PDB entry 8PT6 | electron microscopy, 3.03 A resolution | chains A and B of the 6 polymer chains in the assembly

# Chain A
Name: Polymerase acidic protein (PA-like)
From: Tilapia lake virus
UniProt: A0A142I7Z3 (A0A142I7Z3_9VIRU); numbering as in UniProt (aligned over 1-419)
Amino-acid sequence (419 residues; each row starts with the number of its first residue):
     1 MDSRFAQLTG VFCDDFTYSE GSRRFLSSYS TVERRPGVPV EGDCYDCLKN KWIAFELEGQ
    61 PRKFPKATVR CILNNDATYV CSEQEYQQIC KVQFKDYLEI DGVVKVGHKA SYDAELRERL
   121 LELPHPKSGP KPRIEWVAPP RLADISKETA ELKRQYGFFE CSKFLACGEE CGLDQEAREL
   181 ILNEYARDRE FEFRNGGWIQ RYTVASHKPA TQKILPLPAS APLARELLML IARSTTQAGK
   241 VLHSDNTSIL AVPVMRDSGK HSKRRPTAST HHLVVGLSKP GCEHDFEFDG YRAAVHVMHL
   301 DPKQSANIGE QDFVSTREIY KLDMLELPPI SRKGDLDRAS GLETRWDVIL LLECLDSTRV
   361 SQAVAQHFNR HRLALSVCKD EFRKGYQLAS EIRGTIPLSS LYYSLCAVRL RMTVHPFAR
Not modelled in the structure: 418-419
Ion coordination: Zn2+: Cys161, Cys282, His284, His296

# Chain B
Name: Putative PB1
From: Tilapia lake virus
UniProt: A0A1Y9SHW4 (A0A1Y9SHW4_9VIRU); residues 1-519 here = UniProt positions 1-519
Amino-acid sequence (519 residues; row label = number of the first residue in the row):
     1 MWAFQEGVCK GNLLSGPTSM KAPDSAARES IDRASEIMTG KSYNAVHTGD LSKLPNQGES
    61 PLRIVDSDLY SERSCCWVIE KEGRVVCKST TLTRGMTSLL NTTKCSSPSE LICKVLTVES
   121 LSEKIGDTSV EELLSHGRYF KCALRDQERG KPKSRAIFLS HPFFRLLSSV VETHARSVLS
   181 KVSAVYTATA SAEQRAMMAA QVVESRKHVL NGDCTKYNEA IDADTLLKVW DAIGMGSIGV
   241 MLAYMVRRKC VLIKDTLVEC PGGMLMGMFN ATATLALQGT TDRFLSFSDD FITSFNSPAE
   301 LREIEDLLFA SCHNLSLKKS YISVASLEIN SCTLTRDGDL ATGLGCTAGV PFRGPLVTLK
   361 QTAAMLSGAV DSGVMPFHSA ERLFQIKQQE CAYRYNNPTY TTRNEDFLPT CLGGKTVISF
   421 QSLLTWDCHP FWYQVHPDGP DTIDQKVLSV LASKTRRRRT RLEALSDLDP LVPHRLLVSE
   481 SDVSKIRAAR QAHLKSLGLE QPTNFNYAIY KAVQPTAGC
Not modelled in the structure: 516-519
Ion coordination: Mg2+ site 1: Asp213, Asp289 (shared with 1 residue of chain F); Mg2+ site 2: Asp213, Cys214, Asp289 (shared with 1 residue of chain F)
From the paper describing this entry:
  - specificity-determining residues: Asn270 (proposed by the authors, not directly observed)

# How chain A and chain B interact
Contacting residue pairs - 214 pairs, chain A then chain B:
  Glu58(A) - Ser109(B)
  Glu58(A) - Cys113(B)
  Gly59(A) - Glu110(B)
  Gly59(A) - Cys113(B)
  Asn74(A) - Arg475(B)  hydrogen bond
  Asn75(A) - Leu62(B)  hydrogen bond (side chain-backbone)
  Thr78(A) - Arg475(B)
  Tyr79(A) - Arg475(B)  hydrogen bond (backbone-side chain)
  Val80(A) - Arg475(B)
  Cys81(A) - Leu476(B)
  Ser82(A) - Leu476(B)
  Gln84(A) - Asp469(B)
  Gln84(A) - Leu471(B)
  Gln84(A) - Val472(B)  hydrogen bond (side chain-backbone)
  Gln87(A) - Leu471(B)
  Gln87(A) - Pro473(B)
  Gln88(A) - Leu471(B)
  Val104(A) - Leu62(B)  hydrogen bond (backbone-backbone)
  Val104(A) - Leu116(B)  hydrophobic
  Lys105(A) - Gly58(B)
  Lys105(A) - Glu59(B)  salt bridge
  Lys105(A) - Ser60(B)
  Val106(A) - Gln57(B)
  Val106(A) - Gly58(B)
  Val106(A) - Ser60(B)  hydrogen bond (backbone-backbone)
  Val106(A) - His174(B)
  Val106(A) - Met235(B)
  Gly107(A) - Gly58(B)  hydrogen bond (backbone-backbone)
  Gly107(A) - Gly234(B)
  Gly107(A) - Met235(B)
  Gly107(A) - Gly236(B)
  His108(A) - Leu116(B)
  His108(A) - Gly236(B)
  His108(A) - Ser237(B)  hydrogen bond (backbone-backbone)
  Lys109(A) - Ser237(B)
  Ala110(A) - Leu116(B)
  Ala110(A) - Ser237(B)  hydrogen bond (backbone-side chain)
  Ser111(A) - Val118(B)  hydrogen bond (side chain-backbone)
  Ser111(A) - Glu119(B)  hydrogen bond (side chain-backbone)
  Ser111(A) - Ser120(B)
  Tyr112(A) - Val115(B)  hydrogen bond (side chain-backbone)
  Tyr112(A) - Leu116(B)
  Tyr112(A) - Val118(B)  hydrophobic
  Tyr112(A) - Leu121(B)  hydrophobic
  Asp113(A) - Ser237(B)  hydrogen bond
  Asp113(A) - Val240(B)
  Leu116(A) - Val240(B)  hydrophobic
  Leu116(A) - Met241(B)  hydrophobic
  Arg117(A) - Asp231(B)  salt bridge
  Arg117(A) - Val240(B)
  Arg119(A) - Leu121(B)
  Arg119(A) - Glu131(B)  salt bridge
  Arg119(A) - Tyr244(B)  hydrogen bond
  Leu120(A) - Leu227(B)  hydrophobic
  Leu120(A) - Ala243(B)  hydrophobic
  Leu120(A) - Tyr244(B)
  Leu120(A) - Arg247(B)
  Leu123(A) - Tyr244(B)  hydrophobic
  Leu123(A) - Arg247(B)
  Pro124(A) - Arg247(B)  hydrogen bond (backbone-side chain)
  His125(A) - Asp224(B)  salt bridge
  Pro126(A) - Met38(B)
  Pro126(A) - Ala45(B)
  Pro126(A) - Val46(B)
  Pro126(A) - Asp222(B)
  Pro126(A) - Asp224(B)
  Pro126(A) - Arg247(B)
  Lys127(A) - Met38(B)  hydrogen bond (backbone-backbone)
  Lys127(A) - Thr39(B)
  Lys127(A) - Gly40(B)
  Lys127(A) - Val46(B)
  Ser128(A) - Gly40(B)
  Ser128(A) - Asn44(B)
  Ser128(A) - Val46(B)
  Gly129(A) - Gly40(B)
  Gly129(A) - Asn44(B)  hydrogen bond (backbone-side chain)
  Gly129(A) - Phe309(B)
  Pro130(A) - Gly40(B)
  Pro130(A) - Phe309(B)
  Lys131(A) - Asp306(B)  salt bridge
  Lys131(A) - Phe309(B)
  Pro132(A) - Phe309(B)
  Ile134(A) - Glu305(B)
  Ile134(A) - Leu315(B)  hydrophobic
  Ile134(A) - Leu317(B)  hydrophobic
  Trp136(A) - Leu210(B)  hydrophobic
  Trp136(A) - Leu301(B)
  Trp136(A) - Glu305(B)  hydrogen bond
  Trp136(A) - Ser320(B)
  Trp136(A) - Ile322(B)  hydrophobic
  Arg225(A) - Glu390(B)  salt bridge
  Arg225(A) - Tyr393(B)
  Glu226(A) - Tyr393(B)
  Met229(A) - Tyr393(B)  hydrophobic
  Met229(A) - Arg394(B)
  Ala232(A) - Arg394(B)
  Ser244(A) - Tyr393(B)
  Asp245(A) - Tyr393(B)
  Ser269(A) - Met20(B)
  Asp301(A) - Met20(B)
  Lys303(A) - Thr18(B)
  Lys303(A) - Ser19(B)
  Lys303(A) - Met20(B)
  Gln304(A) - Ser19(B)
  Asn307(A) - Ser15(B)
  Asn307(A) - Gly16(B)  hydrogen bond (side chain-backbone)
  Asn307(A) - Thr18(B)
  Asn307(A) - Gln147(B)
  Gly309(A) - Arg394(B)  hydrogen bond (backbone-side chain)
  Glu310(A) - Ser15(B)
  Glu310(A) - Pro351(B)
  Glu310(A) - Phe352(B)  hydrogen bond (backbone-backbone)
  Glu310(A) - Arg353(B)  salt bridge
  Glu310(A) - Arg394(B)
  Gln311(A) - Leu14(B)
  Gln311(A) - Ser15(B)  hydrogen bond
  Gln311(A) - Arg394(B)
  Asp312(A) - Phe352(B)
  Asp312(A) - Lys387(B)  salt bridge
  Asp312(A) - Glu390(B)
  Val314(A) - Ile386(B)  hydrophobic
  Val314(A) - Glu390(B)
  Ser315(A) - Ile386(B)
  Ser315(A) - Lys387(B)
  Thr316(A) - Leu13(B)
  Thr316(A) - Leu14(B)
  Glu318(A) - Arg382(B)  salt bridge
  Glu318(A) - Leu383(B)
  Glu318(A) - Ile386(B)
  Ile319(A) - Leu13(B)  hydrophobic
  Ile319(A) - Leu344(B)  hydrophobic
  Ile319(A) - Leu383(B)  hydrophobic
  Tyr320(A) - Met1(B)  hydrophobic
  Tyr320(A) - Trp2(B)
  Tyr320(A) - Gln5(B)  hydrogen bond (backbone-side chain)
  Tyr320(A) - Gly11(B)
  Tyr320(A) - Leu13(B)  hydrophobic
  Leu322(A) - Met375(B)  hydrophobic
  Leu322(A) - Ser379(B)
  Leu322(A) - Leu383(B)  hydrophobic
  Asp323(A) - Gln5(B)
  Asp323(A) - Glu6(B)  hydrogen bond (backbone-backbone)
  Asp323(A) - Gly343(B)
  Met324(A) - Met1(B)  hydrophobic
  Met324(A) - Phe4(B)
  Met324(A) - Gln5(B)
  Leu325(A) - Phe4(B)  hydrogen bond (backbone-backbone)
  Leu325(A) - Glu6(B)
  Glu326(A) - Phe4(B)
  Leu327(A) - Phe4(B)  hydrophobic
  Pro328(A) - Phe4(B)
  Trp346(A) - Met1(B)
  Trp346(A) - Phe4(B)  hydrophobic
  Glu353(A) - Trp2(B)  hydrogen bond
  Glu353(A) - Leu14(B)
  Ser357(A) - Pro17(B)
  Ser357(A) - Thr18(B)  hydrogen bond (side chain-backbone)
  Thr358(A) - Pro17(B)
  Thr358(A) - Pro152(B)
  Arg359(A) - Ser15(B)  hydrogen bond (side chain-backbone)
  Arg359(A) - Gly16(B)
  Val360(A) - Pro152(B)  hydrophobic
  Ser361(A) - Trp2(B)
  Gln362(A) - Gly11(B)
  Gln362(A) - Leu14(B)  hydrogen bond (side chain-backbone)
  Gln362(A) - Ser15(B)  hydrogen bond (side chain-backbone)
  Gln362(A) - Arg149(B)
  Gln362(A) - Gly150(B)
  Ala363(A) - Gly150(B)
  Val364(A) - Trp2(B)  hydrophobic
  Ala365(A) - Trp2(B)  hydrophobic
  Ala365(A) - Lys10(B)
  Gln366(A) - Arg149(B)
  Gln366(A) - Gly150(B)
  His367(A) - Lys318(B)
  Phe368(A) - Trp2(B)  hydrophobic
  Phe368(A) - Ala3(B)
  Asn369(A) - Val8(B)
  Asn369(A) - Cys9(B)
  Arg370(A) - Lys319(B)
  Arg370(A) - Tyr321(B)
  Arg372(A) - Gln5(B)  hydrogen bond (side chain-backbone)
  Arg372(A) - Glu6(B)  hydrogen bond (side chain-backbone)
  Arg372(A) - Gly7(B)  hydrogen bond (side chain-backbone)
  Leu373(A) - Val8(B)  hydrophobic
  Leu373(A) - Tyr321(B)
  Leu373(A) - Ser323(B)
  Leu373(A) - Ser326(B)
  Leu373(A) - Thr333(B)
  Ala374(A) - Tyr321(B)  hydrophobic
  Ala374(A) - Ile322(B)
  Leu375(A) - His208(B)
  Leu375(A) - Ile322(B)  hydrogen bond (backbone-backbone)
  Leu375(A) - Val324(B)  hydrophobic
  Ser376(A) - Tyr321(B)
  Ser376(A) - Ile322(B)  hydrogen bond (backbone-backbone)
  Val377(A) - Tyr321(B)  hydrophobic
  Cys378(A) - Leu317(B)
  Glu381(A) - Leu317(B)
  Glu381(A) - Lys318(B)
  Phe382(A) - Leu317(B)  hydrogen bond (backbone-backbone)
  Phe382(A) - Lys318(B)
  Gly385(A) - Lys318(B)
  Glu391(A) - Lys153(B)  salt bridge
  Ile392(A) - Pro152(B)  hydrophobic
  Ser404(A) - Trp2(B)
  Ala407(A) - Ala3(B)
  Ala407(A) - Phe4(B)
  Val408(A) - Trp2(B)  hydrophobic
  Leu410(A) - Phe4(B)
  Arg411(A) - Ala3(B)  hydrogen bond (side chain-backbone)
  Arg411(A) - Phe4(B)
  Arg411(A) - Gln5(B)  hydrogen bond (side chain-backbone)
  His415(A) - Phe4(B)
Also at the interface, not in a pair above, chain A (109 interface residues in all): Pro61, Val103, Leu228, Pro302, Arg317, Asp347, Leu350, Cys354, Ser390
Also at the interface, not in a pair above, chain B (110 interface residues in all): Asn12, Ile37, Lys41, Tyr43, Pro61, Arg63, Ile64, Val130, Leu134, Val170, Ile238, Arg248, Arg302, Glu328

# In short
109 residues of chain A and 110 residues of chain B are in contact; the contacts include 38 hydrogen bonds and
10 salt bridges. Polar contacts include Lys105(A)-Glu59(B), Arg117(A)-Asp231(B) and Arg119(A)-Glu131(B).
Cys161(A), Cys282(A), His284(A) and His296(A) form the Zn2+ site. Asp213(B) and Asp289(B) form the Mg2+ site
1. The paper reports the specificity determinant Asn270(B).
Chain A is Polymerase acidic protein (PA-like) and chain B is Putative PB1, both from Tilapia lake virus; the
structure, Tilapia Lake Virus polymerase in vRNA initiation state (replicase conformation), was determined by
electron microscopy together with 8PSN, 8PSO, 8PSQ, 8PSS, 8PSU, 8PSX and 6 further entries from the same
study.
